Entry 8JKE (electron microscopy, 3.67 A resolution); this record covers chains F and P of the 13 polymer chains in the assembly.

[Chain F]
Molecule: RNA polymerase principal sigma factor HrdB
From: Streptomyces coelicolor A3(2)
Reference sequence: P18183 (SIGA_STRCO); residue numbers follow UniProt; this construct covers 1-511
Chain sequence (531 residues; each row starts with the number of its first residue; numbers below 1 keep their minus sign (Met-19 is residue -19)):
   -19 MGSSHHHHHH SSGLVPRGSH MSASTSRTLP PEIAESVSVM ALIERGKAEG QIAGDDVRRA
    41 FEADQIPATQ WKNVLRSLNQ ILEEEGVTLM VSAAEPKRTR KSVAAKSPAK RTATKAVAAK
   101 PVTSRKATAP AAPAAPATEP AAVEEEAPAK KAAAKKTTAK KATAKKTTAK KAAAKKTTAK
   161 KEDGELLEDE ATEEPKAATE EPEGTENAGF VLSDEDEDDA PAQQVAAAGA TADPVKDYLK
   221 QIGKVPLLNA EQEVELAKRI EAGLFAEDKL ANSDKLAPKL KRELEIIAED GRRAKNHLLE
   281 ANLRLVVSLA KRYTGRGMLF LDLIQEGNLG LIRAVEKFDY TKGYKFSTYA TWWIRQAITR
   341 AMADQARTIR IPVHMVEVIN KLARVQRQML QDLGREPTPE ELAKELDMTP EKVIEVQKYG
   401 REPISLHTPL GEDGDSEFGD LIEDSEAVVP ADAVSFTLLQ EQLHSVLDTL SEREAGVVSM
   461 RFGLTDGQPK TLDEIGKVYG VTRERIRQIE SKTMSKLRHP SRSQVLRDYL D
Disordered / not traced: -19 to 209, 511
Differences from the reference sequence: initiating methionine (-19); expression tag (-18 to 0)
Swiss-Prot annotation at these positions:
  - DNA-binding region: Leu472 to Ser491 (H-T-H motif)
  - motif: Asp302 to Gln305 (Interaction with polymerase core subunit RpoC)

[Chain P]
Molecule: 65-nt DNA strand
Sequence (65 nucleotides; numbered 1 to 65; the number before each row is that of its first residue):
     1 TGCGACGGTC TGACGCTCTA CACAGTGCCA GGGGGAGATA AACGAACGCT GAACGCTCCG
    61 GCTAC
Disordered / not traced: 62-65

[Interface between chain F and chain P]
Residue-residue contacts (19):
  Arg292(F) - DT26(P)  base contact
  Tyr293(F) - DT26(P)  base contact
  Tyr293(F) - DG27(P)  hydrogen bond to the phosphate
  Thr294(F) - DT26(P)  base contact
  Arg296(F) - DT26(P)  salt bridge to the phosphate
  Trp332(F) - DG27(P)  base contact
  Arg335(F) - DG27(P)  hydrogen bond to the sugar
  Gln336(F) - DG27(P)  hydrogen bond to the base
  Arg364(F) - DG27(P)  phosphate contact
  Arg364(F) - DC28(P)  salt bridge to the phosphate
  Arg367(F) - DG25(P)  hydrogen bond to the phosphate
  Arg367(F) - DT26(P)  salt bridge to the phosphate
  Ile404(F) - DC23(P)  base contact
  Thr408(F) - DC23(P)  base contact
  Pro409(F) - DA22(P)  hydrogen bond to the base
  Leu410(F) - DC21(P)  hydrogen bond to the base
  Leu410(F) - DA22(P)  base contact
  Asp415(F) - DC16(P)  phosphate contact
  Leu421(F) - DA20(P)  base contact
Other interface residues (no listed pair), chain F (20 interface residues in all): Thr339, Glu357, Lys361, Gly411, Phe418
Other interface residues (no listed pair), chain P (10 interface residues in all): DC29

[Overview]
20 residues of chain F and 10 residues of chain P are in contact; the contacts include 6 hydrogen bonds and 3
salt bridges. Polar contacts include Gln336(F)-DG27(P), Pro409(F)-DA22(P) and Leu410(F)-DC21(P).
Here chain F is RNA polymerase principal sigma factor HrdB (Streptomyces coelicolor A3(2)) and chain P is a
65-nt DNA strand. Entry 8JKE (AfsR(T337A) transcription activation complex) was determined by electron
microscopy (same publication as 8HVR).
